3IZO - chains A and F of the 8 polymer chains in the assembly; structure by electron microscopy, 3.60 A resolution.

# Chain A
Molecule: Penton protein
Organism: Human adenovirus 5
UniProtKB: P12538 (PEN3_ADE05); residue numbers follow UniProt; this construct covers 1-571
Sequence (571 residues; each row starts with the number of its first residue):
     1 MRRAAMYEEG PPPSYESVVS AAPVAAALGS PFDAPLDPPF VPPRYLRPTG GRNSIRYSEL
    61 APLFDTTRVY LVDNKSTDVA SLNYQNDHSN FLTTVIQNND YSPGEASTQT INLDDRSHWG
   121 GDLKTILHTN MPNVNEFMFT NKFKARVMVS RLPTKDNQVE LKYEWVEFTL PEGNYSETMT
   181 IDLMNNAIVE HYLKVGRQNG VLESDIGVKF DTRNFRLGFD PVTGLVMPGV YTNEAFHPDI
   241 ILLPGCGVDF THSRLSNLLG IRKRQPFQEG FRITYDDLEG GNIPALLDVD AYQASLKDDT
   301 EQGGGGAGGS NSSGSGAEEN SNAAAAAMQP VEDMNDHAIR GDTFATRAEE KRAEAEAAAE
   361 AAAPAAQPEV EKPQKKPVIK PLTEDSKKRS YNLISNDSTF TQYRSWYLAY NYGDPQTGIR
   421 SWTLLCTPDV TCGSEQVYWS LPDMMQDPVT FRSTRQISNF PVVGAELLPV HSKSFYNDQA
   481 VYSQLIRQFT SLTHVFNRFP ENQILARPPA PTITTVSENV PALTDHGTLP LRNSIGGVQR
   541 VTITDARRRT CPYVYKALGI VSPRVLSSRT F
Unresolved in the structure: 1-36, 297-374, 570-571
Swiss-Prot annotation at these positions:
  - motif: Arg-340 to Asp-342 (Cell attachment site)

# Chain F
Molecule: Fiber
Organism: Human adenovirus 5
UniProtKB: Q7T416 (Q7T416_ADE05); numbering as in UniProt (aligned over 1-581)
Sequence (581 residues; each row starts with the number of its first residue):
     1 MKRARPSEDT FNPVYPYDTE TGPPTVPFLT PPFVSPNGFQ ESPPGVLSLR LSEPLVTSNG
    61 MLALKMGNGL SLDEAGNLTS QNVTTVSPPL KKTKSNINLE ISAPLTVTSE ALTVAAAAPL
   121 MVAGNTLTMQ SQAPLTVHDS KLSIATQGPL TVSEGKLALQ TSGPLTTTDS STLTITASPP
   181 LTTATGSLGI DLKEPIYTQN GKLGLKYGAP LHVTDDLNTL TVATGPGVTI NNTSLQTKVT
   241 GALGFDSQGN MQLNVAGGLR IDSQNRRLIL DVSYPFDAQN QLNLRLGQGP LFINSAHNLD
   301 INYNKGLYLF TASNNSKKLE VNLSTAKGLM FDATAIAINA GDGLEFGSLN APNSNPLKTK
   361 IGHGLEFDSN KAMVPKLGTG LSFDSTGAIT VGNKNNDKLT LWTTPAPSPN CRLNAEKDAK
   421 LTLVLTKCGS QILATVSVLA VKGSLAPISG TVQSAHLIIR FDENGVLLNN SFLDPEYWNF
   481 RNGDLTEGTA YTNAVGFMPN LSAYPKSHGK TAKSNIVSQV YLNGDKTKPV TLTITLNGTQ
   541 ETGDTTPSAY SMSFSWDWSG HNYINEIFAT SSYTFSYIAQ E
Unresolved in the structure: 1-6, 20-581

# Chain A / chain F interface
Contacting residue pairs (11; chain A residue first):
  Val-222(A) / Phe-11(F)  hydrophobic
  Thr-223(A) / Phe-11(F)
  Met-227(A) / Pro-13(F)  hydrophobic
  Met-227(A) / Tyr-17(F)
  Pro-228(A) / Tyr-15(F)  hydrophobic
  Pro-228(A) / Tyr-17(F)
  Tyr-292(A) / Pro-13(F)
  Gln-293(A) / Asp-18(F)
  Leu-296(A) / Ser-7(F)
  Lys-376(A) / Glu-8(F)  salt bridge
  Lys-376(A) / Phe-11(F)
Also at the interface, not in a pair above, chain A (10 interface residues in all): Asp-220, Lys-375
The authors on this interface:
  - interface residues, chain A: Met-227(A), Pro-228(A), Tyr-292(A)
  - interface residues, chain F: Tyr-15(F)

# Overview
The interface between chain A and chain F involves 10 residues on one side and 7 on the other, with 1 salt
bridge. The salt-bridged pair is Lys-376(A)/Glu-8(F). From the paper: interface residues Met-227(A),
Pro-228(A) and Tyr-15(F) among others.
Chain A is Penton protein and chain F is Fiber, both from Human adenovirus 5; the structure, Model of the
fiber tail and its interactions with the penton base of human adenovirus by ..., was determined by electron
microscopy.
